5FT0 - chains A and B; structure by X-ray diffraction, 2.20 A resolution.

[Chain A (and B)]
Name: GP37
From: Pseudomonas phage phikz
Notes: chain B of this document is another copy of the same molecule, construct and numbering; everything in this record applies to it too
UniProt: Q8SDC5 (Q8SDC5_BPDPK); numbering as in UniProt (aligned over 1-273)
Amino-acid sequence (281 residues; row label = number of the first residue in the row):
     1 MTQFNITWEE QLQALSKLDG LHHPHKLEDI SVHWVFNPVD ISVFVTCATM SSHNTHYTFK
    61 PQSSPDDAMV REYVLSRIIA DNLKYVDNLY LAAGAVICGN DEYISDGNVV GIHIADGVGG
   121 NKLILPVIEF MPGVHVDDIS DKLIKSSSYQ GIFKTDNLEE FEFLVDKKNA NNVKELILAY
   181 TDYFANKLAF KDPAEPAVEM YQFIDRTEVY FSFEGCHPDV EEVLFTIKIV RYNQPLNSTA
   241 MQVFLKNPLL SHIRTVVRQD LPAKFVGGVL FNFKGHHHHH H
Disordered / not traced: 1, 257-281 (chain B: 1, 118-120, 258-281)
Differences from the reference sequence: expression tag (274-281)
Modified residues: Mse1 (selenomethionine); Mse50, Mse69, Mse131, Mse200, Mse241 (selenomethionine; parent Met)
Metal / ion sites: K+: I97, N100, Y103
Residues lining bound ligands: arginine (ARG): F190, D192, P193, A194, E214, E222

[Interface between chain A and chain B]
Contacting residue pairs (54; chain A residue first):
  D106(A) with V256(B)
  I114(A) with I253(B), hydrophobic
  G120(A) with V257(B)
  N121(A) with T255(B); V256(B); V257(B)
  K122(A) with R254(B); T255(B); V256(B), hydrogen bond (backbone-backbone)
  L123(A) with I253(B), hydrophobic; R254(B); T255(B)
  I124(A) with I253(B); R254(B), hydrogen bond (backbone-backbone); V256(B), hydrophobic
  L125(A) with L249(B)
  P126(A) with H252(B); R254(B)
  E129(A) with R254(B), salt bridge
  D205(A) with P248(B); H252(B), salt bridge
  R206(A) with H252(B)
  Y232(A) with L249(B), hydrophobic; H252(B)
  Mse241(A) with L249(B)
  F244(A) with F244(B), hydrophobic; N247(B); L249(B), hydrophobic; L250(B), hydrophobic
  N247(A) with F244(B)
  P248(A) with D205(B)
  L249(A) with L125(B); Y232(B), hydrophobic; Mse241(B); F244(B), hydrophobic
  L250(A) with F244(B), hydrophobic; L250(B), hydrophobic
  H252(A) with P126(B); D205(B), salt bridge; R206(B); Y232(B)
  I253(A) with I114(B), hydrophobic; L123(B), hydrophobic; I124(B); I253(B), hydrophobic
  R254(A) with L123(B); I124(B), hydrogen bond (backbone-backbone); P126(B)
  T255(A) with K122(B); L123(B); T255(B), hydrogen bond
  V256(A) with I104(B), hydrophobic; N121(B); K122(B), hydrogen bond (backbone-backbone)
Other interface residues (no listed pair), chain A (27 interface residues in all): V109, K228, N233
Other interface residues (no listed pair), chain B (24 interface residues in all): S251

[Summary]
27 residues of chain A and 24 residues of chain B are in contact, with 5 hydrogen bonds and 3 salt bridges.
Polar pairs include E129(A)-R254(B), D205(A)-H252(B) and T255(A)-T255(B). Chain A binds arginine. I97(A),
N100(A) and Y103(A) coordinate K+.
Both chains are GP37 (Pseudomonas phage phikz). Entry 5FT0 (Crystal structure of gp37(Dip) from bacteriophage
phiKZ) was determined by X-ray diffraction (same publication as 5FT1).
